PDB entry 3HYC | X-ray diffraction, 3.06 A resolution | chains E and F of the 4 polymer chains in the assembly

# Chain E (and F)
Name: 3-deoxy-D-manno-octulosonate 8-phosphate phosphatase
Source organism: Escherichia coli
Notes: EC 3.1.3.45; chain F of this document is another copy of the same molecule, construct and numbering; everything in this record applies to it too
Reference sequence: P67653 (KDSC_ECOL6); numbering as in UniProt (aligned over 1-188)
Chain sequence (188 residues; row label = number of the first residue in the row):
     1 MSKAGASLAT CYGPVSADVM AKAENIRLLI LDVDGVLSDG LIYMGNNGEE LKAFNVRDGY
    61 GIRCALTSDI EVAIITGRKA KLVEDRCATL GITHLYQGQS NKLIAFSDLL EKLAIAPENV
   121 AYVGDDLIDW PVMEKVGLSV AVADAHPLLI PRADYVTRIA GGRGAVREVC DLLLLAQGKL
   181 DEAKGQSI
Not modelled in the structure: 1-7
Metal / ion sites: Mg2+: Asp32, Asp34, Asp125
UniProt features mapped onto this chain:
  - binding site (Mg(2+)): Asp32, Asp34, Asp125
  - binding site (substrate): Asp34, Asn55 to Gly59, Arg63, Arg78, Arg86, Lys102
What the authors report for this chain:
  - catalytic residues: Asp32 (citing earlier work)

# Interface between chain E and chain F
Residue-residue contacts - 56 pairs, chain E then chain F:
  Cys11(E) with Pro147(F); Leu148(F), hydrophobic
  Tyr12(E) with His146(F), hydrogen bond; Pro147(F), hydrophobic
  Tyr43(E) with Tyr43(F)
  Glu49(E) with Glu49(F)
  Glu50(E) with Met44(F); Gly45(F); Asn46(F), hydrogen bond
  Leu51(E) with Tyr43(F), hydrophobic; Met44(F); Gly45(F); Glu49(F); Leu51(F), hydrophobic
  Lys52(E) with Ile42(F); Tyr43(F); Met44(F), hydrogen bond (backbone-backbone)
  Ala53(E) with Ile42(F); Tyr43(F), hydrophobic
  Phe54(E) with Gly40(F); Leu41(F); Ile42(F), hydrogen bond (backbone-backbone); Met44(F), hydrophobic
  Asn55(E) with Gly40(F); Leu41(F)
  Val56(E) with Asp34(F); Gly40(F), hydrogen bond (backbone-backbone); Ile42(F), hydrophobic
  Arg57(E) with Asp125(F), salt bridge; Asp126(F); Asp144(F), hydrogen bond (side chain-backbone); Ala145(F); His146(F)
  Tyr60(E) with Asp126(F); Leu127(F)
  Lys81(E) with Asn46(F), hydrogen bond (backbone-side chain)
  Leu82(E) with Met44(F); Gly45(F); Asn46(F), hydrogen bond (backbone-side chain)
  Asp85(E) with Met44(F)
  Arg86(E) with Met44(F); Arg78(F)
  Thr89(E) with Arg78(F)
  Gly162(E) with Leu41(F)
  Arg163(E) with Asp39(F), salt bridge; Leu41(F)
  Arg167(E) with Asp126(F), salt bridge; Leu127(F); His146(F), hydrogen bond
  Asp171(E) with His146(F), salt bridge
  Gly185(E) with Ile128(F)
  Gln186(E) with Ser100(F)
  Ser187(E) with Asp126(F), hydrogen bond; Ile128(F)
  Ile188(E) with Gly77(F); Arg78(F), hydrogen bond (backbone-side chain)
Other interface residues (no listed pair), chain E (28 interface residues in all): Ala80, Leu180
Other interface residues (no listed pair), chain F (24 interface residues in all): Gly48

# Overview
28 residues of chain E face 24 of chain F across their interface; the contacts include 11 hydrogen bonds and 4
salt bridges. Among the polar pairs are Arg57(E)-Asp125(F), Arg163(E)-Asp39(F) and Arg167(E)-Asp126(F).
Asp32(E), Asp34(E) and Asp125(E) coordinate Mg2+. From UniProt: 3 Mg2+-binding residues and 10
substrate-binding residues on chain E. From the paper: the catalytic residue Asp32(E).
Chain E and chain F are both 3-deoxy-D-manno-octulosonate 8-phosphate phosphatase (Escherichia coli); the
structure, Crystal structure of E. coli phosphatase YrbI, with Mg, tetragonal form, was determined by X-ray
diffraction together with 3I6B, 2R8E, 2R8X, 2R8Y and 2R8Z from the same study.
